PDB entry 9J1N | X-ray diffraction, 2.24 A resolution | chains B and C of the 3 polymer chains in the assembly

Chain B:
Molecule: 15-nt DNA strand
Sequence (15 nucleotides; numbered 2 to 16; the number before each row is that of its first residue):
     2 CCAATTCTCTTTTCA
Glycans and other covalent adducts: thymidine (THM) linked to DC2

Chain C:
Name: Transcription factor Spi-B
Source organism: Mus musculus
UniProt: O35906 (SPIB_MOUSE); aligned to UniProt positions 160-265 over residues 162-267 (the alignment contains insertions or deletions, so no single offset holds)
Sequence (106 residues; row label = number of the first residue in the row):
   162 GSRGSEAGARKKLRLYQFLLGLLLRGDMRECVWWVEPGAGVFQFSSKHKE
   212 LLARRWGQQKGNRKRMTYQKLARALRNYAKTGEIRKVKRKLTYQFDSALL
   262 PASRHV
Disordered / not traced: 162-169, 264-267

Interface between chain B and chain C:
Residue-residue contacts (18; chain B residue first):
  DA4(B) with Arg175(C), salt bridge to the phosphate
  DA5(B) with Arg175(C), salt bridge to the phosphate; Leu176(C), hydrogen bond to the phosphate; Lys221(C), hydrogen bond to the phosphate; Ala235(C), sugar contact; Tyr239(C), hydrogen bond to the phosphate
  DT6(B) with Trp217(C), hydrogen bond to the phosphate; Lys221(C), salt bridge to the phosphate; Asn223(C), hydrogen bond to the phosphate; Met227(C), phosphate contact
  DT7(B) with Asn223(C), phosphate contact; Arg224(C), hydrogen bond to the phosphate; Lys225(C), hydrogen bond to the phosphate; Met227(C), phosphate contact; Lys231(C), salt bridge to the phosphate; Arg234(C), base contact
  DC8(B) with Lys225(C), phosphate contact
  DA16(B) with Lys251(C), salt bridge to the phosphate
Interface residues without a listed pair, chain C (15 interface residues in all): Leu174, Asn238

Summary:
6 residues of chain B face 15 of chain C across their interface, with 7 hydrogen bonds and 5 salt bridges.
Polar contacts include DA5(B)-Leu176(C), DA5(B)-Lys221(C) and DA5(B)-Tyr239(C). Thymidine is covalently linked
to DC2(B).
Here chain B is a 15-nt DNA strand and chain C is Transcription factor Spi-B (Mus musculus). Entry 9J1N (Mouse
Spi-B Ets domain in complex with DNA containing AGAA sequence) was determined by X-ray diffraction (same
publication as 9J1O).
